PDB entry 3NH1 | X-ray diffraction, 2.11 A resolution | chains A and B of the 4 polymer chains in the assembly

[Chain A (and B)]
Name: Ribonuclease T
From: Escherichia coli
Notes: EC 3.1.13.-; chain B of this document is another copy of the same molecule, construct and numbering; everything in this record applies to it too
UniProt: P30014 (RNT_ECOLI); residues 1-215 here = UniProt positions 1-215
Chain sequence (235 residues; each row starts with the number of its first residue; numbers below 1 keep their minus sign (Met-19 is residue -19)):
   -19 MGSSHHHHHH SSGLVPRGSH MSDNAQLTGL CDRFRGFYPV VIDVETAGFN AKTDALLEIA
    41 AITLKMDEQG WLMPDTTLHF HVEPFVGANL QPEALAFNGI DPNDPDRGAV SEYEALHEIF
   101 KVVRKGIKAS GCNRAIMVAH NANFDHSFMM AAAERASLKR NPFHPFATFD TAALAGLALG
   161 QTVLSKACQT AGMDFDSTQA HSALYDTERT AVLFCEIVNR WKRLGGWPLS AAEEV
Disordered / not traced: -19 to 3, 213-215
Construct notes: expression tag (-19 to 0)
Bound ions: Mg2+ site 1: Asp23 (shared with 2 residues of chain E); Mg2+ site 2: Glu25, Asp186 (shared with 1 residue of chain E)
Swiss-Prot annotation at these positions:
  - active site: His181 (Proton donor/acceptor)
  - binding site (Mg(2+)): Asp23, Glu25, His181, Asp186
  - site (Important for substrate binding and specificity): Phe29, Glu73, Phe77, Phe124, Phe146
  - mutagenesis: Arg13 (R13A: Strongly reduces affinity for RNA. Nearly abolishes enzyme activity), Arg15 (R15A: Strongly reduces affinity for RNA), Asp23 (D23A: Nearly abolishes enzyme activity), Glu25 (E25A: Nearly abolishes enzyme activity), Phe29 (F29A: Abolishes enzyme activity; when associated with A-73 and A-77), Glu73 (E73A: Reduces enzyme activity. Abolishes enzyme activity; when associated with A-29 and A-77), Phe77 (F77A: Abolishes enzyme activity; when associated with A-29 and A-73), Lys108 (K108A: Strongly reduces affinity for RNA), Arg114 (R114A: Strongly reduces affinity for RNA), Phe124 (F124A: Abolishes enzyme activity; when associated with A-146), Lys139 (K139A: Reduces affinity for RNA), Phe146 (F146A: Abolishes enzyme activity; when associated with A-124), 3 further mutagenesis entries in UniProt
Reported in the primary citation:
  - conformationally variable residues (side-chain flip): Phe29, Phe146
  - catalytic residues: Asp23, Glu25, Asp125, His181, Asp186
  - Mg2+ coordination: Asp23, Glu25, Asp186
  - binding site for the 7-nt DNA strand: Phe29, Phe77, Phe124, Phe146
  - mutagenesis - E73A: decreased catalytic activity
  - mutagenesis - E73A: unchanged binding to ssDNA
  - mutagenesis - E73A: unchanged growth
  - mutagenesis - F29A/E73A/F77A, F124A/F146A: abolished catalytic activity
  - mutagenesis - D23A/H181A/D186A, E25A/H181A/D186A, F29A/E73A/F77A, F124A/F146A: decreased growth
  - mutagenesis - E92G: unchanged catalytic activity
  - specificity-determining residues: Phe29, Glu73, Phe77, Phe124, Phe146

[Interface between chain A and chain B]
Pairs across the interface - 59 pairs, chain A then chain B:
  Arg13(A) - Gly156(B)  hydrogen bond (side chain-backbone)
  Arg13(A) - Leu157(B)  hydrogen bond (side chain-backbone)
  Arg13(A) - Gly160(B)
  Phe14(A) - Gly156(B)
  Arg15(A) - Gly160(B)
  Arg15(A) - Thr162(B)  hydrogen bond
  Arg15(A) - Val163(B)
  Phe17(A) - Thr162(B)
  Asn121(A) - Phe146(B)
  Asn121(A) - Ala147(B)
  Asn123(A) - Asn123(B)  hydrogen bond
  Phe146(A) - Asn121(B)
  Thr148(A) - Asp150(B)
  Thr148(A) - Ala153(B)
  Phe149(A) - Ala153(B)  hydrophobic
  Phe149(A) - Thr162(B)
  Asp150(A) - Thr148(B)
  Asp150(A) - Ala153(B)
  Ala153(A) - Thr148(B)
  Ala153(A) - Phe149(B)  hydrophobic
  Ala153(A) - Asp150(B)
  Ala153(A) - Leu154(B)
  Leu154(A) - Ala153(B)
  Leu154(A) - Leu154(B)  hydrophobic
  Leu154(A) - Leu157(B)  hydrophobic
  Gly156(A) - Arg13(B)  hydrogen bond (backbone-side chain)
  Gly156(A) - Phe14(B)
  Leu157(A) - Arg13(B)  hydrogen bond (backbone-side chain)
  Leu157(A) - Leu154(B)  hydrophobic
  Leu157(A) - Ile197(B)  hydrophobic
  Leu157(A) - Val198(B)  hydrophobic
  Leu157(A) - Trp201(B)  hydrophobic
  Ala158(A) - Trp201(B)  hydrophobic
  Ala158(A) - Leu209(B)
  Leu159(A) - Trp207(B)
  Leu159(A) - Leu209(B)
  Gly160(A) - Arg13(B)
  Gly160(A) - Arg15(B)
  Gly160(A) - Trp207(B)
  Thr162(A) - Arg15(B)  hydrogen bond
  Thr162(A) - Phe17(B)
  Thr162(A) - Phe149(B)
  Val163(A) - Arg15(B)
  Thr170(A) - Leu209(B)
  Ile197(A) - Leu157(B)  hydrophobic
  Val198(A) - Leu157(B)  hydrophobic
  Trp201(A) - Leu157(B)
  Trp201(A) - Ala158(B)  hydrogen bond (side chain-backbone)
  Trp201(A) - Arg200(B)
  Trp201(A) - Trp201(B)  hydrophobic
  Trp201(A) - Leu204(B)  hydrophobic
  Leu204(A) - Gly206(B)
  Gly206(A) - Leu204(B)
  Trp207(A) - Leu159(B)
  Trp207(A) - Gly160(B)
  Leu209(A) - Ala158(B)
  Leu209(A) - Leu159(B)
  Leu209(A) - Thr170(B)
  Leu209(A) - Arg200(B)
Also at the interface, not in a pair above, chain A (31 interface residues in all): Ala147, Ala152, Gln161, Gly205
Also at the interface, not in a pair above, chain B (32 interface residues in all): Ala152, Gln161, Gly205

[In short]
31 residues of chain A and 32 residues of chain B are in contact, with 8 hydrogen bonds. Polar pairs include
Arg13(A)-Gly156(B), Arg13(A)-Leu157(B) and Arg15(A)-Thr162(B). From the paper: catalytic residues Asp23(A),
Glu25(A) and Asp125(A) among others; D23A/H181A/D186A, E25A/H181A/D186A and F29A/E73A/F77A of chain A, among
others, reduce growth; 6 substitutions were tested in all.
Chain A and chain B are both Ribonuclease T (Escherichia coli); the structure, Crystal structure of RNase T in
complex with a preferred ssDNA (TAGG) with two Mg in ..., was determined by X-ray diffraction together with
3NGY, 3NGZ, 3NH0 and 3NH2 from the same study.
